5XVP - chains C and G of the 10 polymer chains in the assembly; structure by X-ray diffraction, 3.00 A resolution.

[Chain C]
Protein: CRISPR-associated endonuclease Cas1
Source organism: Enterococcus faecalis TX0027
Notes: EC 3.1.-.-
Reference sequence: E6GPD7 (E6GPD7_ENTFL); residue numbers follow UniProt; this construct covers 1-288
Amino-acid sequence (288 residues; each row starts with the number of its first residue):
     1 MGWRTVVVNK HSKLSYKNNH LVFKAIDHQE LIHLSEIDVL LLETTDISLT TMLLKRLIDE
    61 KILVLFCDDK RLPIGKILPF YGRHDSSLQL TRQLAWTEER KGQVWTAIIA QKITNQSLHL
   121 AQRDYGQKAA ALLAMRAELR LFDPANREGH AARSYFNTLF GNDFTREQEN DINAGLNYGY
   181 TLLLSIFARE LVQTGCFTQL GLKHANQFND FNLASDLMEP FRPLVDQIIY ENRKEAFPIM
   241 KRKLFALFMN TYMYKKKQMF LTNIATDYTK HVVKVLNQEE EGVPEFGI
From the paper describing this entry:
  - binding site for the 73-nt DNA strand (chain G): Lys-70, Arg-166, Arg-222, Lys-241
  - catalytic residues: His-204
  - catalytic residues: Glu-148, Glu-219 (proposed by the authors, not directly observed)
  - specificity-determining residues: Phe-208 (proposed by the authors, not directly observed)

[Chain G]
Molecule: 73-nt DNA strand
Sequence (73 nucleotides; numbered 1 to 73; the number before each row is that of its first residue):
     1 TTCGTAGCTG AGGCCTCAGC TACGTTCCGT TTTGGTACCA TTCTAAACAA CATGACTCTA
    61 AAACCTCGGA GAA
Unresolved in the structure: 1, 73
Bound ions: Mg2+: DC15 (shared with 3 residues of chain F)

[Interface between chain C and chain G]
Pairs across the interface - 18 pairs, chain C then chain G:
  Lys-13(C) / DT2(G)  phosphate contact
  Ser-15(C) / DG4(G)  phosphate contact
  Tyr-16(C) / DG4(G)  hydrogen bond to the phosphate
  Tyr-16(C) / DT5(G)  phosphate contact
  Lys-17(C) / DT5(G)  phosphate contact
  Asn-18(C) / DT5(G)  hydrogen bond to the phosphate
  Asn-18(C) / DA6(G)  phosphate contact
  Thr-50(C) / DC3(G)  hydrogen bond to the phosphate
  Thr-50(C) / DG4(G)  hydrogen bond to the phosphate
  Met-52(C) / DG4(G)  phosphate contact
  Arg-83(C) / DT57(G)  salt bridge to the phosphate
  Arg-83(C) / DC58(G)  phosphate contact
  His-84(C) / DC58(G)  salt bridge to the phosphate
  His-84(C) / DT59(G)  base contact
  Gln-193(C) / DT57(G)  hydrogen bond to the phosphate
  Lys-270(C) / DC56(G)  phosphate contact
  Lys-270(C) / DT57(G)  salt bridge to the phosphate
  Lys-274(C) / DC56(G)  salt bridge to the phosphate

[Overview]
The interface between chain C and chain G involves 12 residues on one side and 9 on the other, with 5 hydrogen
bonds and 4 salt bridges. Polar pairs include Tyr-16(C)/DG4(G), Asn-18(C)/DT5(G) and Thr-50(C)/DC3(G). The
paper reports catalytic residues His-204(C), Glu-148(C) and Glu-219(C); a binding site for the 73-nt DNA
strand (chain G) at Lys-70(C), Arg-166(C) and Arg-222(C) among others.
Here chain C is CRISPR-associated endonuclease Cas1 (Enterococcus faecalis TX0027) and chain G is a 73-nt DNA
strand. Entry 5XVP (E. fae Cas1-Cas2/prespacer/target ternary complex revealing the fully integrated states)
was determined by X-ray diffraction, deposited together with 5XVN and 5XVO.
